PDB entry 5C4J | X-ray diffraction, 4.00 A resolution | chains A and B of the 13 polymer chains in the assembly

== Chain A ==
Molecule: DNA-directed RNA polymerase II subunit RPB1
Organism: Saccharomyces cerevisiae (strain ATCC 204508 / S288c)
Notes: EC 2.7.7.6
Reference sequence: P04050 (RPB1_YEAST); residues 1-1733 here = UniProt positions 1-1733
Sequence (1733 residues; row label = number of the first residue in the row):
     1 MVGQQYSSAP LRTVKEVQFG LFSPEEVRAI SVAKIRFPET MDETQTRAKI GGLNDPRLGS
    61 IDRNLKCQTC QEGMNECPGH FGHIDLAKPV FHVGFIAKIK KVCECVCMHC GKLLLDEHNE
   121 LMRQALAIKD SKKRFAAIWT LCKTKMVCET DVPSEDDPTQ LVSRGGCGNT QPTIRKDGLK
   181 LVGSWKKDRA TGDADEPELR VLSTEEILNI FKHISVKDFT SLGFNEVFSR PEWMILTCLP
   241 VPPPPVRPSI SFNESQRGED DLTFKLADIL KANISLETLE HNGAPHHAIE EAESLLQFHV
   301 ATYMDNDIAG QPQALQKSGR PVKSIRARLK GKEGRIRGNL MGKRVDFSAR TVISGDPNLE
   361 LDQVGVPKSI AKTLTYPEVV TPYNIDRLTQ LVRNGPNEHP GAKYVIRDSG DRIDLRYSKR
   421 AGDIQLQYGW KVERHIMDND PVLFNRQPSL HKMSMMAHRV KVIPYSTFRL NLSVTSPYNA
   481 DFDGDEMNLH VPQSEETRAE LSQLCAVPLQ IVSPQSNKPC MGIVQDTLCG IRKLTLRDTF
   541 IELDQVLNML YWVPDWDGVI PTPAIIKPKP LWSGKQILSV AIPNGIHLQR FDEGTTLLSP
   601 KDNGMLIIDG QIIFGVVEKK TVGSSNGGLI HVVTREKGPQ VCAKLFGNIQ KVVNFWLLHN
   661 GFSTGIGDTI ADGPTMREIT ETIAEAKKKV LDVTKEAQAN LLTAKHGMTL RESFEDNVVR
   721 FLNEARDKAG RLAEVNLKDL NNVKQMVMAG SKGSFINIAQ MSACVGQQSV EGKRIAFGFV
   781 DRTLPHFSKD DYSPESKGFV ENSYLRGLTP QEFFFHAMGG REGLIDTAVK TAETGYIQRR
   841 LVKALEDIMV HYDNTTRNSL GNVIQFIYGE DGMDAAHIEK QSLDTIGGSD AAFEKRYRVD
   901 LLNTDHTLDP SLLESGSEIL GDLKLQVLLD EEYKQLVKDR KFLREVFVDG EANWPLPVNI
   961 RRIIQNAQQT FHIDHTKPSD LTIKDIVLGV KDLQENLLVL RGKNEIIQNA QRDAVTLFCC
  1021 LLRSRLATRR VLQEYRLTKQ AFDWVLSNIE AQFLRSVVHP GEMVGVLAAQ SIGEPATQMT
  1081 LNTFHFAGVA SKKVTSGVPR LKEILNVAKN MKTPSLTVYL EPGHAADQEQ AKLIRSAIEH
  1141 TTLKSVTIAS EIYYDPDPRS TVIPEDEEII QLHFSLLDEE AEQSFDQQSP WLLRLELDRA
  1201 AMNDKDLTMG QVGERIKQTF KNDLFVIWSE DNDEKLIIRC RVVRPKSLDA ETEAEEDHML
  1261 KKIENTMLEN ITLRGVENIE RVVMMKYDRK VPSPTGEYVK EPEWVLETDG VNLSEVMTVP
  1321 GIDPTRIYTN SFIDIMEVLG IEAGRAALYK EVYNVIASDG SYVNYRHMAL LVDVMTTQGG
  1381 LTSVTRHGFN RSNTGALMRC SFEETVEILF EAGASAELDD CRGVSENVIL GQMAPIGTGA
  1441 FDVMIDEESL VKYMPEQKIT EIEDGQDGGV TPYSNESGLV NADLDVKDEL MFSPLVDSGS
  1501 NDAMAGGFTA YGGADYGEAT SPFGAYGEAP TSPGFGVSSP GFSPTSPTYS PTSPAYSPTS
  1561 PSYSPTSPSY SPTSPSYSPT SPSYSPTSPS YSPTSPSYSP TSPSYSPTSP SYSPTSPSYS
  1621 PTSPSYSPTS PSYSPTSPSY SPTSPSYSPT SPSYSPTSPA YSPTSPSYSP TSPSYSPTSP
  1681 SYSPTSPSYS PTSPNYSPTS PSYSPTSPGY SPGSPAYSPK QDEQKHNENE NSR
Unresolved in the structure: 1, 35, 44-48, 83-84, 1244-1255, 1454-1733
Swiss-Prot annotation at these positions:
  - region: Pro248 to Asp260 (Lid loop), Asn306 to Lys323 (Rudder loop), Pro810 to Glu822 (Bridging helix)
  - binding site (Zn(2+)): Cys67, Cys70, Cys77, His80, Cys107, Cys110, Cys148, Cys167
  - binding site (Mg(2+)): Asp481, Asp483, Asp485
  - modified residue: Thr1471 (Phosphothreonine)
  - cross-link (Glycyl lysine isopeptide (Lys-Gly)): Lys695 (interchain with G-Cter in ubiquitin), Lys1246 (interchain with G-Cter in ubiquitin), Lys1350 (interchain with G-Cter in ubiquitin)
  - natural variant: Ser1653 to Pro1659 (deletion: In strain: A364A)
  - mutagenesis: Lys1246 (K1246R: Impairs ubiquitination during transcription stress)
Bound ions: Zn2+ site 1 near Cys67 (its only coordinating residue here); Zn2+ site 2: Cys107, Cys110
Reported in the primary citation:
  - binding site for Non-template strand DNA: Lys100, Lys101, Lys143, Arg175, Lys317, Lys1102, Lys1109, Asn1110, His1387, Arg1391
  - binding site for the 9-nt RNA strand: Arg320
  - conformationally variable residues (loop rearrangement, side-chain flip): Gln1078 to Gly1097
  - contacts within the chain: Thr1095-Thr1113 (hydrogen bond)

== Chain B ==
Molecule: DNA-directed RNA polymerase II subunit RPB2
Organism: Saccharomyces cerevisiae (strain ATCC 204508 / S288c)
Notes: EC 2.7.7.6
Reference sequence: P08518 (RPB2_YEAST); numbering as in UniProt (aligned over 1-1224)
Sequence (1224 residues; each row starts with the number of its first residue):
     1 MSDLANSEKY YDEDPYGFED ESAPITAEDS WAVISAFFRE KGLVSQQLDS FNQFVDYTLQ
    61 DIICEDSTLI LEQLAQHTTE SDNISRKYEI SFGKIYVTKP MVNESDGVTH ALYPQEARLR
   121 NLTYSSGLFV DVKKRTYEAI DVPGRELKYE LIAEESEDDS ESGKVFIGRL PIMLRSKNCY
   181 LSEATESDLY KLKECPFDMG GYFIINGSEK VLIAQERSAG NIVQVFKKAA PSPISHVAEI
   241 RSALEKGSRF ISTLQVKLYG REGSSARTIK ATLPYIKQDI PIVIIFRALG IIPDGEILEH
   301 ICYDVNDWQM LEMLKPCVED GFVIQDRETA LDFIGRRGTA LGIKKEKRIQ YAKDILQKEF
   361 LPHITQLEGF ESRKAFFLGY MINRLLLCAL DRKDQDDRDH FGKKRLDLAG PLLAQLFKTL
   421 FKKLTKDIFR YMQRTVEEAH DFNMKLAINA KTITSGLKYA LATGNWGEQK KAMSSRAGVS
   481 QVLNRYTYSS TLSHLRRTNT PIGRDGKLAK PRQLHNTHWG LVCPAETPEG QACGLVKNLS
   541 LMSCISVGTD PMPIITFLSE WGMEPLEDYV PHQSPDATRV FVNGVWHGVH RNPARLMETL
   601 RTLRRKGDIN PEVSMIRDIR EKELKIFTDA GRVYRPLFIV EDDESLGHKE LKVRKGHIAK
   661 LMATEYQDIE GGFEDVEEYT WSSLLNEGLV EYIDAEEEES ILIAMQPEDL EPAEANEEND
   721 LDVDPAKRIR VSHHATTFTH CEIHPSMILG VAASIIPFPD HNQSPRNTYQ SAMGKQAMGV
   781 FLTNYNVRMD TMANILYYPQ KPLGTTRAME YLKFRELPAG QNAIVAIACY SGYNQEDSMI
   841 MNQSSIDRGL FRSLFFRSYM DQEKKYGMSI TETFEKPQRT NTLRMKHGTY DKLDDDGLIA
   901 PGVRVSGEDV IIGKTTPISP DEEELGQRTA YHSKRDASTP LRSTENGIVD QVLVTTNQDG
   961 LKFVKVRVRT TKIPQIGDKF ASRHGQKGTI GITYRREDMP FTAEGIVPDL IINPHAIPSR
  1021 MTVAHLIECL LSKVAALSGN EGDASPFTDI TVEGISKLLR EHGYQSRGFE VMYNGHTGKK
  1081 LMAQIFFGPT YYQRLRHMVD DKIHARARGP MQVLTRQPVE GRSRDGGLRF GEMERDCMIA
  1141 HGAASFLKER LMEASDAFRV HICGICGLMT VIAKLNHNQF ECKGCDNKID IYQIHIPYAA
  1201 KLLFQELMAM NITPRLYTDR SRDF
Unresolved in the structure: 1-19, 155-160, 335-348, 669-677, 685, 715-725, 731-734, 926-928
Bound ions: Zn2+ near Cys1163 (its only coordinating residue here)
Reported in the primary citation:
  - binding site for Template strand DNA: Tyr459, Thr463, Met868
  - binding site for Non-template strand DNA: Lys471, Gly867, Met868
  - conformationally variable residues (loop rearrangement): Pro501 to Lys510

== How chain A and chain B interact ==
Residue-residue contacts - 446 pairs, chain A then chain B:
  Val2(A) with Met1152(B); Glu1153(B); Ala1157(B); Phe1158(B); His1195(B)
  Gly3(A) with Arg1159(B), hydrogen bond (backbone-side chain); His1195(B)
  Gln4(A) with Arg1159(B), hydrogen bond (backbone-side chain)
  Gln5(A) with Arg1159(B), hydrogen bond (backbone-side chain)
  Tyr6(A) with Leu1175(B)
  Ser7(A) with Arg1159(B); Gln1193(B), hydrogen bond
  Ser8(A) with Asn1178(B); Phe1180(B)
  Ala9(A) with His1161(B); Ile1191(B); Gln1193(B)
  Pro10(A) with Ile1191(B); Tyr1192(B); Gln1193(B), hydrogen bond (backbone-backbone)
  Leu11(A) with Gln1193(B); Ile1194(B), hydrophobic; His1195(B)
  Arg12(A) with Tyr1192(B); Gln1193(B), hydrogen bond (backbone-backbone); Ile1194(B)
  Thr13(A) with Thr1218(B)
  Val14(A) with Ile1194(B), hydrophobic; Leu1216(B), hydrophobic; Tyr1217(B)
  Lys15(A) with Tyr1217(B), hydrogen bond (backbone-backbone); Thr1218(B); Arg1220(B), hydrogen bond (backbone-side chain)
  Glu16(A) with Arg1215(B); Leu1216(B); Tyr1217(B), hydrogen bond (backbone-backbone); Asp1219(B); Arg1220(B); Ser1221(B), hydrogen bond
  Val17(A) with Pro1214(B), hydrophobic; Arg1215(B); Leu1216(B)
  Gln18(A) with Thr1213(B); Pro1214(B); Arg1215(B), hydrogen bond (backbone-backbone); Tyr1217(B); Ser1221(B)
  Phe19(A) with Thr1213(B); Pro1214(B), hydrophobic
  Gly20(A) with Ile1212(B); Thr1213(B), hydrogen bond (backbone-backbone)
  Leu21(A) with Ile1212(B), hydrophobic; Thr1213(B), hydrogen bond (backbone-side chain)
  Phe22(A) with Leu1168(B), hydrophobic; Asn1211(B); Thr1213(B), hydrogen bond (backbone-side chain); Arg1215(B)
  Glu26(A) with Cys1166(B), hydrogen bond; Gly1184(B)
  Arg28(A) with Lys1183(B)
  Ala29(A) with Lys1183(B); Gly1184(B), hydrogen bond (backbone-backbone)
  Ile30(A) with Thr1170(B); Lys1183(B); Gly1184(B)
  Ser31(A) with Lys1183(B), hydrogen bond (backbone-side chain)
  Gln68(A) with Ile1172(B)
  Thr69(A) with Lys1174(B)
  Cys70(A) with Ala1173(B), hydrogen bond (side chain-backbone); Lys1174(B)
  Gln71(A) with Lys1174(B); Asn1176(B); His1177(B), hydrogen bond
  Glu72(A) with Ala1173(B); Lys1174(B); Leu1175(B)
  Met74(A) with Arg1116(B), hydrogen bond (backbone-side chain)
  Asn75(A) with Arg1116(B), hydrogen bond
  Glu76(A) with Arg1159(B), salt bridge; Leu1175(B)
  Pro78(A) with Val1160(B), hydrophobic; Lys1201(B), hydrogen bond (backbone-side chain); Gln1205(B)
  Gly79(A) with Gln1205(B), hydrogen bond (backbone-side chain)
  His80(A) with Ile1172(B); Ala1173(B)
  Phe81(A) with Gln1205(B); Met1208(B), hydrophobic; Ala1209(B), hydrophobic
  His92(A) with Met1210(B), hydrogen bond (side chain-backbone); Asn1211(B)
  Phe95(A) with Ile1212(B), hydrophobic
  Phe228(A) with Arg1215(B)
  Trp233(A) with Asn1211(B)
  Leu236(A) with Asn1211(B)
  Pro240(A) with Met1208(B); Ala1209(B)
  Pro242(A) with Ala1209(B), hydrophobic
  Pro245(A) with Leu1114(B); Tyr1198(B); Leu1202(B)
  Val246(A) with Leu1114(B); Leu1202(B), hydrophobic; Glu1206(B)
  Pro248(A) with Leu1114(B)
  Asn253(A) with Arg884(B)
  Glu254(A) with Arg884(B), salt bridge
  Met304(A) with Ala1209(B); Met1210(B)
  Ile325(A) with Glu1206(B); Met1210(B), hydrophobic
  Arg326(A) with Met1210(B)
  Arg328(A) with Glu1206(B), salt bridge
  Leu329(A) with Leu1203(B), hydrophobic; Glu1206(B)
  Glu333(A) with Arg1129(B), salt bridge
  Arg335(A) with Leu1114(B); Leu1202(B); Leu1203(B); Glu1206(B), salt bridge
  Ile336(A) with Leu1203(B), hydrophobic
  Arg337(A) with Arg1129(B), hydrogen bond (backbone-side chain); Glu1132(B), salt bridge
  Gly338(A) with Arg1129(B), hydrogen bond (backbone-side chain)
  Asn339(A) with Thr1115(B); Gln1117(B), hydrogen bond; Ala1199(B)
  Leu340(A) with Leu1151(B); Ala1199(B); Ala1200(B); Leu1203(B), hydrophobic
  Met341(A) with Glu1132(B); Arg1135(B)
  Gly342(A) with Arg1129(B), hydrogen bond (backbone-side chain); Phe1130(B); Gly1131(B); Glu1132(B)
  Lys343(A) with Gln1117(B); Arg1129(B); Phe1130(B), hydrogen bond (backbone-backbone); Leu1151(B), hydrogen bond (side chain-backbone); Asp1156(B), salt bridge; Pro1197(B)
  Arg344(A) with Gln1112(B); Pro1118(B); Val1119(B); Glu1120(B), salt bridge; Gly1127(B); Arg1129(B); Ser1155(B), hydrogen bond (backbone-side chain)
  Val345(A) with Gly1127(B); Leu1128(B), hydrogen bond (backbone-backbone); Phe1130(B), hydrophobic; Ser1155(B)
  Asp346(A) with Arg1106(B), salt bridge; Arg1108(B), hydrogen bond (side chain-backbone); Met1111(B); Pro1118(B); Ala1154(B), hydrogen bond (backbone-backbone); Ser1155(B)
  Phe347(A) with Arg1106(B), hydrogen bond (backbone-backbone); Ala1107(B), hydrophobic; Ala1154(B)
  Ser348(A) with Ala1105(B); Arg1106(B), hydrogen bond (backbone-backbone); Leu1128(B)
  Ala349(A) with His1104(B); Ala1105(B), hydrophobic; Leu1128(B)
  Arg350(A) with Lys1102(B); Ile1103(B); His1104(B), hydrogen bond (backbone-backbone); Leu1128(B)
  Thr351(A) with Val1099(B); Ile1103(B)
  Val352(A) with Val1099(B), hydrophobic; Lys1102(B)
  Gly355(A) with Tyr833(B)
  Asp356(A) with Tyr833(B), hydrogen bond
  Pro357(A) with Gly832(B); Tyr833(B)
  Asn358(A) with Tyr833(B), hydrogen bond
  Ile370(A) with Ile1103(B), hydrophobic; Ala1105(B), hydrophobic
  Thr373(A) with Ala1105(B); Ala1107(B)
  Leu374(A) with Ala1105(B), hydrophobic; Arg1106(B); Ala1107(B), hydrophobic
  Tyr404(A) with Arg1108(B), hydrogen bond
  Arg412(A) with Arg1108(B)
  Leu443(A) with Met1138(B), hydrophobic; Phe1146(B), hydrophobic
  Asn445(A) with Glu1134(B)
  Gln447(A) with Glu1134(B), hydrogen bond
  Pro448(A) with Met1133(B), hydrophobic
  Ser449(A) with Met1133(B); Glu1134(B), hydrogen bond (backbone-side chain)
  Leu450(A) with Cys1137(B)
  His451(A) with Cys1137(B), hydrogen bond (backbone-side chain)
  Lys452(A) with His1141(B), hydrogen bond (backbone-side chain)
  Met455(A) with Glu1134(B); Cys1137(B), hydrophobic; Met1138(B), hydrophobic; His1141(B), hydrogen bond (backbone-side chain)
  Tyr465(A) with Gln975(B); Ile976(B), hydrophobic
  Ser466(A) with Gln975(B); Val1099(B); Ile1103(B)
  Thr467(A) with Ile976(B)
  Arg469(A) with Ile976(B); Gly991(B)
  Leu472(A) with Gln835(B)
  Thr475(A) with Glu836(B), hydrogen bond
  Ala480(A) with Glu836(B)
  Asp481(A) with Glu836(B)
  Phe482(A) with Glu836(B), hydrogen bond (backbone-backbone); Asp837(B); Ser838(B), hydrogen bond (backbone-side chain); Thr989(B)
  Asp483(A) with Asp837(B); Lys979(B); Lys987(B), salt bridge; Thr989(B)
  Gly484(A) with Thr989(B), hydrogen bond (backbone-side chain); Lys1102(B)
  Glu486(A) with Lys1102(B)
  Asn488(A) with Leu1128(B)
  His490(A) with Phe1146(B)
  Ser494(A) with Glu1149(B)
  Thr497(A) with Ser1145(B); Phe1146(B); Glu1149(B)
  Glu500(A) with Ala1143(B); Ala1144(B); Ser1145(B), hydrogen bond (side chain-backbone); Phe1146(B), hydrogen bond (side chain-backbone)
  Leu504(A) with His1141(B); Gly1142(B)
  Cys505(A) with Met1138(B), hydrophobic; His1141(B), hydrogen bond
  Gln510(A) with His1141(B), hydrogen bond
  Gln525(A) with Gln835(B); Glu836(B); His1015(B)
  Asp526(A) with Cys829(B); Ser831(B); Asn834(B); Gln835(B), hydrogen bond (backbone-side chain); Asn1013(B), hydrogen bond
  Thr527(A) with Gln835(B)
  Cys529(A) with His1015(B)
  Glu542(A) with Lys1079(B), salt bridge
  Asn654(A) with Ser831(B); Gly832(B)
  Leu657(A) with Cys829(B)
  Leu658(A) with Cys829(B); Tyr830(B), hydrophobic; Ser831(B); Asn1074(B), hydrogen bond (backbone-side chain); His1076(B); Leu1081(B)
  His659(A) with Asn1074(B), hydrogen bond; Thr1077(B); Leu1081(B)
  Asn660(A) with Leu1081(B); Met1082(B), hydrogen bond (backbone-backbone); Ala1083(B)
  Gly661(A) with Leu1081(B)
  Phe662(A) with Ile827(B); Ala828(B); Cys829(B); Pro1014(B), hydrophobic; Ala1083(B), hydrophobic; Ile1085(B)
  Ser663(A) with Ile827(B), hydrogen bond (side chain-backbone); Gln1084(B); Ile1085(B); Phe1086(B), hydrogen bond (side chain-backbone)
  Thr664(A) with Ile827(B); Ile1017(B); Phe1069(B); Phe1086(B)
  Gly665(A) with Leu1026(B); Phe1069(B); Phe1086(B)
  Ile666(A) with Leu1026(B), hydrophobic; Ile1027(B), hydrophobic; Leu1030(B), hydrophobic; Arg1067(B); Phe1086(B), hydrophobic
  Gly667(A) with Arg1067(B)
  Asp668(A) with Phe1069(B)
  Ile670(A) with Arg1067(B)
  Met746(A) with Pro1014(B); His1015(B); Pro1018(B), hydrophobic
  Ser751(A) with His1015(B), hydrogen bond
  Lys752(A) with Glu836(B), salt bridge; His1015(B); Pro1018(B); Ser1019(B)
  Asn757(A) with Pro1018(B); Met1021(B)
  Gln760(A) with Met1021(B)
  Met761(A) with Ile1017(B); Pro1018(B), hydrophobic; Met1021(B), hydrophobic; Val1023(B), hydrophobic
  Glu771(A) with Lys510(B), salt bridge
  Ile775(A) with Asn516(B)
  Ala776(A) with Asn516(B), hydrogen bond (backbone-side chain)
  Gly778(A) with His400(B); Asn516(B)
  Phe779(A) with Asn516(B); Glu699(B)
  Val780(A) with Glu699(B), hydrogen bond (backbone-side chain)
  Asp781(A) with Arg620(B), salt bridge
  Arg782(A) with Glu698(B), hydrogen bond (side chain-backbone); Glu699(B), hydrogen bond (side chain-backbone); Ser700(B); Ile701(B), hydrogen bond (side chain-backbone)
  Thr783(A) with Asn516(B), hydrogen bond (backbone-side chain)
  Leu784(A) with Trp519(B), hydrophobic
  Pro785(A) with Glu698(B); Ile701(B); Leu702(B); Ile703(B)
  His786(A) with Trp519(B), hydrogen bond; Arg635(B); Ile703(B); Met705(B), hydrogen bond; Glu742(B), salt bridge
  Phe787(A) with Leu702(B)
  Lys789(A) with Arg620(B)
  Glu801(A) with Ile729(B)
  Asn802(A) with Ile729(B), hydrogen bond (side chain-backbone)
  Tyr804(A) with His761(B), hydrogen bond (backbone-side chain); Asn762(B); Gln763(B); Met1021(B), hydrophobic; Val1023(B)
  Leu805(A) with His761(B), hydrogen bond (backbone-side chain)
  Arg806(A) with Ala726(B); Lys727(B), hydrogen bond (side chain-backbone); Arg728(B); Ile729(B); His761(B)
  Gly807(A) with His761(B)
  Leu808(A) with Arg728(B), hydrogen bond (backbone-side chain); Asp760(B), hydrogen bond (backbone-backbone); Phe1047(B)
  Thr809(A) with Ile729(B); Phe1047(B)
  Pro810(A) with Trp519(B); Met705(B), hydrophobic; Pro745(B), hydrophobic; Phe1047(B)
  Phe813(A) with Pro524(B), hydrophobic; Leu749(B), hydrophobic; Pro759(B); Asp760(B)
  Phe814(A) with Leu514(B), hydrophobic; His515(B); Asn516(B); His518(B); Trp519(B), hydrophobic
  His816(A) with Gln763(B); Ser764(B), hydrogen bond (side chain-backbone)
  Ala817(A) with Leu514(B); Pro524(B), hydrophobic; Ser764(B)
  Met818(A) with Leu514(B); Asn516(B)
  Gly820(A) with Pro765(B)
  Arg821(A) with Arg512(B), hydrogen bond (side chain-backbone); Leu514(B); Cys523(B); Pro524(B); Glu526(B); Thr527(B); Lys537(B)
  Glu822(A) with Gln513(B)
  Leu824(A) with Pro765(B), hydrophobic; Thr768(B)
  Ile825(A) with Arg512(B); Gln513(B)
  Ala828(A) with Gly530(B)
  Arg839(A) with Glu1132(B), salt bridge
  Val842(A) with Asp1136(B)
  Lys843(A) with Glu1132(B), salt bridge; Arg1135(B)
  Glu846(A) with Arg1135(B), salt bridge
  Glu1062(A) with Ala1140(B)
  Met1063(A) with Ile1139(B); Ala1140(B), hydrophobic
  Val1066(A) with Asp1136(B); Ile1139(B), hydrophobic; Ala1140(B)
  Gln1070(A) with Ala1140(B)
  Lys1144(A) with Glu262(B), salt bridge
  His1258(A) with Glu319(B), salt bridge
  Lys1261(A) with Lys315(B)
  Asn1265(A) with Gly263(B)
  Glu1269(A) with Glu262(B)
  Leu1397(A) with Phe1204(B), hydrophobic
  Leu1409(A) with Leu1207(B), hydrophobic; Ile1212(B)
  Phe1410(A) with Met1210(B), hydrophobic; Ile1212(B), hydrophobic
  Gly1413(A) with Ile1212(B)
  Leu1418(A) with Arg1222(B)
  Asp1420(A) with Arg1220(B), hydrogen bond (backbone-side chain); Phe1224(B)
  Arg1422(A) with Arg1220(B); Asp1223(B); Phe1224(B), hydrogen bond (side chain-backbone)
  Val1424(A) with Ile1139(B), hydrophobic
  Val1428(A) with Arg1135(B); Leu1151(B)
  Ile1429(A) with Pro1197(B); Ala1200(B); Phe1204(B), hydrophobic
  Leu1430(A) with His1195(B); Ile1196(B); Pro1197(B); Leu1216(B), hydrophobic
  Gly1431(A) with Met1152(B); His1195(B)
  Gln1432(A) with Lys1148(B); His1195(B), hydrogen bond (side chain-backbone)
  Met1433(A) with Ala1144(B); Ser1145(B); Lys1148(B)
  Ala1434(A) with Ala1144(B)
  Ile1436(A) with Ile1139(B); Gly1142(B); Ala1143(B); Ala1144(B)
  Gly1437(A) with Gly1142(B)
  Thr1438(A) with Gly1142(B), hydrogen bond (side chain-backbone); Ala1143(B); Ala1144(B); Ser1145(B)
  Gly1439(A) with Ala1144(B)
Other interface residues (no listed pair), chain A (224 interface residues in all): Val241, Pro243, Arg247, Phe252, Tyr303, Ser369, Thr375, Lys403, Met453, Glu496, Leu501, Val524, Thr680, Asn742, Ile756, Ser788, Gln811, Leu1067, Val1406, Ala1414, Ser1425
Other interface residues (no listed pair), chain B (203 interface residues in all): Lys393, Asp397, Thr517, Cys533, Gly534, Ala735, Ile748, Asn767, Tyr769, Gly977, Val1052, Ser1056, Ser1066, Lys1080, Asp1100, Gly1109, Val1113, Arg1150, Met1169, Val1171

== In short ==
224 residues of chain A and 203 residues of chain B are in contact; the contacts include 81 hydrogen bonds and
20 salt bridges. Polar pairs include Glu76(A)-Arg1159(B), Glu254(A)-Arg884(B) and Arg328(A)-Glu1206(B). From
the paper: a binding site for Non-template strand DNA at Lys100(A), Lys101(A) and Lys471(B) among others; a
binding site for Template strand DNA at Tyr459(B), Thr463(B) and Met868(B).
Chain A is DNA-directed RNA polymerase II subunit RPB1 and chain B is DNA-directed RNA polymerase II subunit
RPB2, both from Saccharomyces cerevisiae (strain ATCC 204508 / S288c); the structure, Crystal structure of a
transcribing RNA Polymerase II complex reveals a complete transcription bubble, was determined by X-ray
diffraction together with 5C3E, 5C44, 5C4A and 5C4X from the same study.
